8OY0 - chains C and D of the 8 polymer chains in the assembly; structure by X-ray diffraction, 2.40 A resolution.

Chain C (and D):
Molecule: ATP phosphoribosyltransferase regulatory subunit
From: Acinetobacter baumannii ATCC 17978
Notes: chain D of this document is another copy of the same molecule, construct and numbering; everything in this record applies to it too
UniProt: A0A059ZNW9 (A0A059ZNW9_ACIBA); the author numbering skips numbers that UniProt does not, so the offset changes along the chain: 1-57 = UniProt 1-57; 59-389 = UniProt 58-388
Amino-acid sequence (389 residues; numbered 0 to 389; 1 number in that range is skipped by the numbering (no residue carries it; nothing is unmodelled there); the number before each row is that of its first residue; numbering starts at 0):
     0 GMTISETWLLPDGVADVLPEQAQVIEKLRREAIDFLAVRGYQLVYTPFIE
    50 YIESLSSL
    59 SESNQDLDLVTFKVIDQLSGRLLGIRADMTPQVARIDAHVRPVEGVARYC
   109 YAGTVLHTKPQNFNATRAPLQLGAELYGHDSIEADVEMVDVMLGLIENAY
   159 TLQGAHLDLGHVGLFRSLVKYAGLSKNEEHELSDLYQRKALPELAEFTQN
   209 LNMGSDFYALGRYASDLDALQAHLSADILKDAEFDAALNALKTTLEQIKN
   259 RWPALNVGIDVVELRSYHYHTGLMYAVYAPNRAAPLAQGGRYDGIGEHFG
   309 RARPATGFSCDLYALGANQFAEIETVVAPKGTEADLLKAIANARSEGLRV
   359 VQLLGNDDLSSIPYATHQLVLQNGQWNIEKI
Disordered / not traced: 0-4, 59-65, 325-327, 379-382 (chain D: 0-4, 59-65, 324-327)
Sequence notes: expression tag (0)
Ion coordination: Na+: Thr-88, Tyr-109, Glu-133, Tyr-300

Chain C / chain D interface:
Contacting residue pairs - 163 pairs, chain C then chain D:
  Thr-6(C) / His-306(D)  hydrogen bond (side chain-backbone)
  Thr-6(C) / Phe-307(D)
  Trp-7(C) / Arg-93(D)
  Trp-7(C) / His-97(D)
  Leu-8(C) / Tyr-50(D)
  Leu-9(C) / Glu-49(D)
  Leu-9(C) / Tyr-50(D)
  Leu-9(C) / Arg-93(D)
  Pro-10(C) / Glu-49(D)
  Pro-10(C) / Tyr-50(D)
  Pro-10(C) / Leu-81(D)  hydrophobic
  Asp-11(C) / Leu-76(D)
  Val-13(C) / Pro-46(D)  hydrophobic
  Val-13(C) / Ile-48(D)
  Asp-15(C) / Tyr-44(D)
  Asp-15(C) / Pro-46(D)
  Asp-15(C) / Arg-93(D)  salt bridge
  Asp-15(C) / Ile-94(D)
  Asp-15(C) / Val-98(D)
  Val-16(C) / Val-43(D)
  Val-16(C) / Tyr-44(D)  hydrogen bond (backbone-backbone)
  Leu-17(C) / Ile-94(D)  hydrophobic
  Leu-17(C) / Val-98(D)  hydrophobic
  Leu-17(C) / Arg-99(D)
  Pro-18(C) / Gln-41(D)
  Pro-18(C) / Leu-42(D)
  Pro-18(C) / Val-43(D)  hydrophobic
  Pro-18(C) / Arg-99(D)
  Pro-18(C) / Tyr-107(D)  hydrophobic
  Glu-19(C) / Arg-99(D)  salt bridge
  Ala-21(C) / Leu-42(D)
  Ile-24(C) / Tyr-44(D)  hydrophobic
  Glu-25(C) / Leu-42(D)
  Glu-25(C) / Tyr-44(D)  hydrogen bond
  Arg-28(C) / Glu-25(D)  salt bridge
  Arg-28(C) / Arg-28(D)
  Arg-29(C) / Arg-29(D)
  Arg-29(C) / Ile-32(D)
  Arg-29(C) / Asp-33(D)  salt bridge
  Ile-32(C) / Arg-29(D)
  Asp-33(C) / Arg-29(D)  salt bridge
  Ala-36(C) / Arg-357(D)
  Val-37(C) / Arg-352(D)  hydrogen bond (backbone-side chain)
  Val-37(C) / Leu-356(D)
  Val-37(C) / Arg-357(D)
  Val-37(C) / Val-358(D)  hydrogen bond (backbone-backbone)
  Arg-38(C) / Arg-352(D)
  Arg-38(C) / Val-358(D)
  Arg-38(C) / Val-359(D)
  Gly-39(C) / Val-358(D)
  Gly-39(C) / Val-359(D)
  Gln-41(C) / Pro-18(D)
  Gln-41(C) / Ile-331(D)
  Leu-42(C) / Pro-18(D)
  Leu-42(C) / Ala-21(D)
  Leu-42(C) / Glu-25(D)
  Val-43(C) / Val-16(D)
  Val-43(C) / Pro-18(D)  hydrophobic
  Tyr-44(C) / Asp-15(D)
  Tyr-44(C) / Val-16(D)  hydrogen bond (backbone-backbone)
  Tyr-44(C) / Glu-25(D)  hydrogen bond
  Tyr-44(C) / Arg-28(D)  hydrogen bond
  Tyr-44(C) / Tyr-321(D)
  Pro-46(C) / Val-13(D)  hydrophobic
  Pro-46(C) / Asp-15(D)
  Phe-47(C) / Phe-47(D)  hydrophobic
  Phe-47(C) / Leu-114(D)  hydrophobic
  Ile-48(C) / Val-13(D)
  Ile-48(C) / Phe-70(D)  hydrophobic
  Ile-48(C) / Leu-114(D)  hydrophobic
  Glu-49(C) / Leu-9(D)
  Glu-49(C) / Pro-10(D)
  Tyr-50(C) / Leu-8(D)
  Tyr-50(C) / Leu-9(D)
  Tyr-50(C) / Pro-10(D)
  Ser-53(C) / Thr-6(D)
  Phe-70(C) / Val-72(D)  hydrophobic
  Phe-70(C) / Leu-81(D)  hydrophobic
  Lys-71(C) / Val-72(D)
  Val-72(C) / Phe-70(D)  hydrophobic
  Val-72(C) / Lys-71(D)
  Val-72(C) / Val-72(D)  hydrophobic
  Asp-74(C) / Arg-125(D)  salt bridge
  Gln-75(C) / Thr-116(D)
  Gln-75(C) / Lys-117(D)
  Leu-76(C) / Asp-11(D)
  Leu-76(C) / Lys-117(D)
  Leu-76(C) / Arg-125(D)
  Arg-79(C) / Glu-5(D)  salt bridge
  Leu-81(C) / Pro-10(D)  hydrophobic
  Ile-83(C) / Ile-83(D)  hydrophobic
  Arg-93(C) / Trp-7(D)
  Arg-93(C) / Leu-9(D)
  Arg-93(C) / Asp-15(D)  salt bridge
  Ile-94(C) / Asp-15(D)
  Ile-94(C) / Leu-17(D)  hydrophobic
  His-97(C) / Trp-7(D)
  Val-98(C) / Asp-15(D)
  Val-98(C) / Leu-17(D)  hydrophobic
  Arg-99(C) / Leu-17(D)
  Arg-99(C) / Pro-18(D)
  Arg-99(C) / Glu-19(D)  salt bridge
  Val-101(C) / Tyr-372(D)  hydrophobic
  Glu-102(C) / Pro-371(D)
  Gly-103(C) / Ser-369(D)
  Val-104(C) / Asp-365(D)
  Val-104(C) / Ser-369(D)  hydrogen bond (backbone-backbone)
  Val-104(C) / Ile-370(D)  hydrophobic
  Val-104(C) / Tyr-372(D)  hydrogen bond (backbone-side chain)
  Ala-105(C) / Tyr-372(D)
  Arg-106(C) / Val-359(D)
  Arg-106(C) / Gln-360(D)
  Arg-106(C) / Leu-362(D)
  Arg-106(C) / Ile-370(D)
  Tyr-107(C) / Pro-18(D)  hydrophobic
  Thr-112(C) / Phe-47(D)
  Leu-114(C) / Ile-48(D)  hydrophobic
  Thr-116(C) / Gln-75(D)
  Lys-117(C) / Gln-75(D)
  Lys-117(C) / Leu-76(D)
  Arg-125(C) / Asp-74(D)  salt bridge
  Arg-125(C) / Leu-76(D)
  His-137(C) / Leu-362(D)
  His-137(C) / Asp-365(D)  salt bridge
  Glu-141(C) / Lys-338(D)  salt bridge
  Glu-141(C) / Leu-362(D)
  Glu-141(C) / Gly-363(D)  hydrogen bond (side chain-backbone)
  Glu-145(C) / Leu-362(D)
  Arg-259(C) / Thr-340(D)
  His-306(C) / Thr-6(D)  hydrogen bond (backbone-side chain)
  Phe-307(C) / Thr-6(D)
  Tyr-321(C) / Tyr-44(D)
  Ile-331(C) / Gln-41(D)
  Lys-338(C) / Glu-141(D)  salt bridge
  Thr-340(C) / Arg-259(D)
  Arg-352(C) / Val-37(D)  hydrogen bond (side chain-backbone)
  Arg-352(C) / Arg-38(D)
  Leu-356(C) / Val-37(D)
  Arg-357(C) / Ala-36(D)
  Arg-357(C) / Val-37(D)
  Val-358(C) / Val-37(D)  hydrogen bond (backbone-backbone)
  Val-358(C) / Arg-38(D)
  Val-358(C) / Gly-39(D)
  Val-359(C) / Arg-38(D)
  Val-359(C) / Gly-39(D)
  Val-359(C) / Arg-106(D)
  Gln-360(C) / Arg-106(D)
  Leu-362(C) / Arg-106(D)
  Leu-362(C) / His-137(D)
  Leu-362(C) / Glu-141(D)
  Leu-362(C) / Glu-145(D)
  Gly-363(C) / His-137(D)
  Gly-363(C) / Glu-141(D)  hydrogen bond (backbone-side chain)
  Asp-365(C) / Val-104(D)
  Asp-365(C) / His-137(D)  salt bridge
  Ser-369(C) / Gly-103(D)
  Ser-369(C) / Val-104(D)  hydrogen bond (backbone-backbone)
  Ile-370(C) / Val-104(D)  hydrophobic
  Ile-370(C) / Arg-106(D)
  Pro-371(C) / Glu-102(D)
  Tyr-372(C) / Val-101(D)  hydrophobic
  Tyr-372(C) / Val-104(D)  hydrogen bond (side chain-backbone)
  Tyr-372(C) / Ala-105(D)
Other interface residues (no listed pair), chain C (89 interface residues in all): Ala-14, Ile-73, Leu-134, Ala-142, Thr-333, Gly-355, Ser-368
Other interface residues (no listed pair), chain D (90 interface residues in all): Ala-14, Ile-24, Thr-45, Ile-73, Arg-79, Leu-128, Leu-134, Ala-142, Thr-333, Gly-355, Ser-368

Overview:
Chain C and chain D form an interface of 89 and 90 residues respectively, with 17 hydrogen bonds and 14 salt
bridges. Polar contacts include Asp-15(C)/Arg-93(D), Glu-19(C)/Arg-99(D) and Arg-28(C)/Glu-25(D). Thr-88(C),
Tyr-109(C), Glu-133(C) and Tyr-300(C) coordinate Na+.
Chain C and chain D are both ATP phosphoribosyltransferase regulatory subunit (Acinetobacter baumannii ATCC
17978); the structure, ATP phosphoribosyltransferase (HisZG ATPPRT) from Acinetobacter baumanii, was
determined by X-ray diffraction.
